PDB entry 2M2P | solution NMR | chains A and B

== Chain A ==
Protein: Insulin A chain
UniProt: P01308 (INS_HUMAN); residues 1-21 here correspond to UniProt positions 90-110 (UniProt number = residue number + 89)
Sequence (21 residues; row label = number of the first residue in the row):
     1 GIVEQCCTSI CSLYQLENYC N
Disulfide bonds: Cys6-Cys11

== Chain B ==
Protein: Insulin B chain
UniProt: P01308 (INS_HUMAN); residues 1-30 here correspond to UniProt positions 25-54 (UniProt number = residue number + 24)
Sequence (30 residues; each row starts with the number of its first residue):
     1 FVNQHLCGSH LVEALYLVCG ERGHFYTPKT
Sequence notes: engineered mutation His24 (Phe48 in P01308)
Modified positions: His24 (D-histidine; DHI)

== Chain A / chain B interface ==
Cross-chain cystine bridges: Cys7(A)-Cys7(B), Cys20(A)-Cys19(B)
Residue-residue contacts (24; chain A residue first):
  Ile2(A) - Leu15(B)
  Gln5(A) - Cys7(B)
  Gln5(A) - Leu11(B)
  Cys7(A) - His5(B)
  Cys7(A) - Leu6(B)
  Cys7(A) - Cys7(B)  disulfide
  Thr8(A) - His5(B)
  Ser9(A) - His5(B)
  Ile10(A) - Phe1(B)
  Ile10(A) - Val2(B)
  Ile10(A) - Asn3(B)
  Ile10(A) - Gln4(B)
  Ile10(A) - His5(B)
  Cys11(A) - Leu6(B)
  Leu13(A) - Phe1(B)
  Leu13(A) - Val18(B)
  Leu16(A) - Phe1(B)
  Leu16(A) - Leu11(B)
  Leu16(A) - Ala14(B)
  Leu16(A) - Leu15(B)
  Leu16(A) - Val18(B)
  Tyr19(A) - Leu15(B)
  Tyr19(A) - Phe25(B)
  Cys20(A) - Cys19(B)  disulfide

== Overview ==
11 residues of chain A and 13 residues of chain B are in contact; the contacts include 2 disulfide bonds.
Chain A is Insulin A chain and chain B is Insulin B chain; the structure, Structure of [D-HisB24] insulin
analogue at pH 8.0, was determined by solution NMR together with 2M2M, 2M2N, 2M2O and 3ZI3 from the same
study.
